PDB entry 7TKE | electron microscopy, 7.10 A resolution (low resolution: residue-level contacts below are approximate; hydrogen-bond / salt-bridge calls are withheld) | chains A and O of the 27 polymer chains in the assembly

[Chain A]
Name: ATP synthase subunit alpha
Organism: Saccharomyces cerevisiae
Reference sequence: P07251 (ATPA_YEAST); residues 1-510 here correspond to UniProt positions 36-545 (UniProt number = residue number + 35)
Amino-acid sequence (510 residues; row label = number of the first residue in the row):
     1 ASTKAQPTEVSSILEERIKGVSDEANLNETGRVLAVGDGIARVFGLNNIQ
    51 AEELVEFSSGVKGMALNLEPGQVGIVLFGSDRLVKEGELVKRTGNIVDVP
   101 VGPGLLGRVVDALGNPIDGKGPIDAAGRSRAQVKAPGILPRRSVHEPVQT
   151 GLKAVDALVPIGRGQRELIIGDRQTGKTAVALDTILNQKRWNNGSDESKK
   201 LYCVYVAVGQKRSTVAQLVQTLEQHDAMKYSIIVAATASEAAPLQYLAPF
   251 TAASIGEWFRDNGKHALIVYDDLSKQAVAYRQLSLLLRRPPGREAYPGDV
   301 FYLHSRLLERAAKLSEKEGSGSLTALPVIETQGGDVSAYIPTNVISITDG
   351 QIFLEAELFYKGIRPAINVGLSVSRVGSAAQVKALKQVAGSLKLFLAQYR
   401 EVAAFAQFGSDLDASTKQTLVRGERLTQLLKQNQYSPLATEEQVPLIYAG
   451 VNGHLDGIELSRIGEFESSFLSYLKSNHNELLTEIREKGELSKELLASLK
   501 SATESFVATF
Not modelled in the structure: 1-8, 510
UniProt features mapped onto this chain:
  - binding site (ATP): Gly171 to Thr178
  - site: Ser372 (Required for activity)
  - modified residue (Phosphoserine): Ser22, Ser143

[Chain O]
Name: ATP synthase subunit 5
Organism: Saccharomyces cerevisiae
Reference sequence: P09457 (ATPO_YEAST); residues 1-195 here correspond to UniProt positions 18-212 (UniProt number = residue number + 17)
Amino-acid sequence (195 residues; row label = number of the first residue in the row):
     1 ASKAAAPPPVRLFGVEGTYATALYQAAAKNSSIDAAFQSLQKVESTVKKN
    51 PKLGHLLLNPALSLKDRNSVIDAIVETHKNLDGYVVNLLKVLSENNRLGC
   101 FEKIASDFGVLNDAHNGLLKGTVTSAEPLDPKSFKRIEKALSASKLVGQG
   151 KSLKLENVVKPEIKGGLIVELGDKTVDLSISTKIQKLNKVLEDSI
Not modelled in the structure: 1-6, 194-195

[Chain A / chain O interface]
Contacting residue pairs (7):
  Asn26(A) - Thr175(O)
  Leu27(A) - Lys174(O)
  Leu27(A) - Thr175(O)
  Asn28(A) - Asp173(O)
  Glu29(A) - Asp173(O)
  Thr30(A) - Asp173(O)
  Pro70(A) - Phe13(O)
Interface residues without a listed pair, chain A (7 interface residues in all): Gly71
Interface residues without a listed pair, chain O (5 interface residues in all): Gly14

[Overview]
The interface between chain A and chain O involves 7 residues on one side and 5 on the other. Curated
annotation (UniProt) lists 8 ATP-binding residues on chain A.
Here chain A is ATP synthase subunit alpha and chain O is ATP synthase subunit 5, both from Saccharomyces
cerevisiae. Entry 7TKE (Yeast ATP synthase State 2binding(a) with 10 mM ATP backbone model) was determined by
electron microscopy (same publication as 7TJS, 7TJT, 7TJU, 7TJV, 7TJW, 7TJX and 30 further entries).
